Entry 4WZB (X-ray diffraction, 2.30 A resolution); this record covers chains E and F of the 8 polymer chains in the assembly.

# Chain E (and F)
Name: Nitrogenase iron protein 1
From: Azotobacter vinelandii
Notes: EC 1.18.6.1; chain F of this document is another copy of the same molecule, construct and numbering; everything in this record applies to it too
Reference sequence: P00459 (NIFH1_AZOVI); residues 1-272 here correspond to UniProt positions 2-273 (UniProt number = residue number + 1)
Amino-acid sequence (272 residues; each row starts with the number of its first residue):
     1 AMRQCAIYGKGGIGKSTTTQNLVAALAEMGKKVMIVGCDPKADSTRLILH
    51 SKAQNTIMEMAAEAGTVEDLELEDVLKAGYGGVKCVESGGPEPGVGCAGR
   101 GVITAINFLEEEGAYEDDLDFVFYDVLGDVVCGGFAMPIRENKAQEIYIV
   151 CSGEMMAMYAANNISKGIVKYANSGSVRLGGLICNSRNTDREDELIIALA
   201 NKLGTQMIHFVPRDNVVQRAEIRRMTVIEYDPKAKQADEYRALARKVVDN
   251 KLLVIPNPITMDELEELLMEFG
Unresolved in the structure: 271-272 (chain F: 264-272)
Bound ions: Mg2+: S16 (together with AMP-PCP); 4Fe-4S cluster Fe: C97, C132 (shared with C97(F), C132(F) of chain F)
Ligand contacts:
  - AMP-PCP (ACP; phosphomethylphosphonic acid adenylate ester), molecule 1: K10, G11, G12, I13, G14, K15, S16, T17, D39, K41, G128, N185, V211, P212, R213, D214, V217, Q218, E221, Q236, Y240
  - AMP-PCP (ACP), molecule 2: K10, D129, E154, M155, M156
  - 4Fe-4S cluster (SF4): C97, A98, G99, V131, C132, F135
Swiss-Prot annotation at these positions:
  - binding site (ATP): G9 to S16
  - binding site ([4Fe-4S] cluster): C97, C132
  - modified residue: R100 (ADP-ribosylarginine)

# Chain E / chain F interface
Pairs across the interface (61; chain E residue first):
  K10(E) - K41(F)
  G11(E) - G11(F)
  G11(E) - G12(F)
  G12(E) - G11(F)
  G12(E) - M156(F)
  K41(E) - K10(F)
  K41(E) - D129(F)  salt bridge
  R46(E) - M261(F)  hydrogen bond
  E92(E) - K170(F)  salt bridge
  P93(E) - V130(F)
  P93(E) - N163(F)
  P93(E) - G167(F)
  G94(E) - V130(F)  hydrogen bond (backbone-backbone)
  G94(E) - C132(F)
  G94(E) - G133(F)
  G94(E) - A136(F)
  G94(E) - Y171(F)  hydrogen bond (backbone-side chain)
  V95(E) - C132(F)
  V95(E) - G133(F)
  G96(E) - C132(F)
  G96(E) - G133(F)  hydrogen bond (backbone-backbone)
  C97(E) - V131(F)
  A98(E) - V131(F)  hydrogen bond (backbone-backbone)
  L127(E) - D129(F)
  L127(E) - V131(F)  hydrophobic
  D129(E) - K41(F)  salt bridge
  V130(E) - P93(F)
  V130(E) - G94(F)  hydrogen bond (backbone-backbone)
  V131(E) - A98(F)
  V131(E) - L127(F)  hydrophobic
  V131(E) - F135(F)  hydrophobic
  C132(E) - G94(F)
  C132(E) - V95(F)
  C132(E) - G96(F)
  G133(E) - G94(F)
  G133(E) - V95(F)
  G133(E) - G96(F)  hydrogen bond (backbone-backbone)
  F135(E) - V131(F)  hydrophobic
  A136(E) - G94(F)
  E154(E) - R187(F)  salt bridge
  E154(E) - R213(F)  salt bridge
  E154(E) - Q218(F)
  M155(E) - Q218(F)
  M155(E) - E221(F)
  M155(E) - I222(F)  hydrophobic
  M156(E) - G12(F)
  Y159(E) - I222(F)
  K170(E) - E92(F)  salt bridge
  Y171(E) - G94(F)  hydrogen bond (side chain-backbone)
  R187(E) - E154(F)  salt bridge
  R187(E) - R187(F)
  R213(E) - E154(F)  salt bridge
  Q218(E) - M155(F)
  E221(E) - M155(F)
  I222(E) - M155(F)  hydrophobic
  I222(E) - Y159(F)
  R224(E) - D262(F)  salt bridge
  M261(E) - R46(F)
  M261(E) - K52(F)
  D262(E) - R224(F)  salt bridge
  M269(E) - R223(F)
Other interface residues (no listed pair), chain E (37 interface residues in all): P91, G128
Other interface residues (no listed pair), chain F (41 interface residues in all): P40, P91, C97, K166

# Overview
37 residues of chain E and 41 residues of chain F are in contact; the contacts include 8 hydrogen bonds and 10
salt bridges. Polar contacts include K41(E)-D129(F), E92(E)-K170(F) and E154(E)-R187(F). Chain E binds AMP-PCP
and 4Fe-4S cluster.
Chain E and chain F are both Nitrogenase iron protein 1 (Azotobacter vinelandii); the structure, Crystal
Structure of MgAMPPCP-bound Av2-Av1 complex, was determined by X-ray diffraction, deposited together with 2AFH
and 2AFI.
